7C17 - chains 1 and G of the 10 polymer chains in the assembly; structure by electron microscopy, 4.22 A resolution (low resolution: residue-level contacts below are approximate; hydrogen-bond / salt-bridge calls are withheld).

== Chain 1 ==
Molecule: 72-nt DNA strand
Sequence (72 nucleotides; numbered 17 to 88; the number before each row is that of its first residue):
    17 TACTCGCCTGGTTTATTAATTTCTTGACCTTCCCCTTGCTGGAAGGTTTA
    67 TAATGGGAGCTGTCACGGATGC
Not modelled in the structure: 17-30

== Chain G ==
Name: HTH-type transcriptional regulator CueR
Source organism: Escherichia coli (strain K12)
UniProt: P0A9G4 (CUER_ECOLI); residue numbers follow UniProt; this construct covers 1-135
Chain sequence (139 residues; row label = number of the first residue in the row; numbers below 1 keep their minus sign (Gly-3 is residue -3)):
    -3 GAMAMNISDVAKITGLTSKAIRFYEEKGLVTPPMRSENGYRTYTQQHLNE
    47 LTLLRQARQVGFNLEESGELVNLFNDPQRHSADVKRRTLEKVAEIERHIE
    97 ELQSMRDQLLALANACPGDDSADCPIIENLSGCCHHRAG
Not modelled in the structure: -3 to 0, 128-135
Construct notes: expression tag (-3 to 0)
Ion coordination: silver ion: Cys112, Cys120 (shared with 1 residue of chain H)

== How chain 1 and chain G interact ==
Contacting residue pairs (13):
  DT53(1) with Glu61(G)
  DG54(1) with Phe19(G); Arg54(G); Leu60(G); Glu61(G)
  DC55(1) with Phe19(G); Tyr20(G); Arg54(G); Leu60(G)
  DG57(1) with Lys15(G)
  DG58(1) with Lys15(G)
  DT63(1) with Tyr36(G)
  DT64(1) with Asn34(G)
Also at the interface, not in a pair above, chain 1 (9 interface residues in all): DA59, DG62
Also at the interface, not in a pair above, chain G (9 interface residues in all): Asn59

== In short ==
The chain 1/chain G interface involves 9 residues from each chain. Cys112(G) and Cys120(G) coordinate a silver
ion ion.
Chain 1 is a 72-nt DNA strand and chain G is HTH-type transcriptional regulator CueR (Escherichia coli (strain
K12)); the structure, The cryo-EM structure of E. coli CueR transcription activation complex with fully duplex
promoter DNA, was determined by electron microscopy (same publication as 6LDI).
